5O5W - chains A and B; structure by X-ray diffraction, 1.70 A resolution.

# Chain A
Name: Molybdenum storage protein subunit alpha
From: Azotobacter vinelandii DJ
UniProtKB: P84308 (MOSA_AZOVD); residue numbers follow UniProt; this construct covers 1-276
Chain sequence (276 residues; each row starts with the number of its first residue):
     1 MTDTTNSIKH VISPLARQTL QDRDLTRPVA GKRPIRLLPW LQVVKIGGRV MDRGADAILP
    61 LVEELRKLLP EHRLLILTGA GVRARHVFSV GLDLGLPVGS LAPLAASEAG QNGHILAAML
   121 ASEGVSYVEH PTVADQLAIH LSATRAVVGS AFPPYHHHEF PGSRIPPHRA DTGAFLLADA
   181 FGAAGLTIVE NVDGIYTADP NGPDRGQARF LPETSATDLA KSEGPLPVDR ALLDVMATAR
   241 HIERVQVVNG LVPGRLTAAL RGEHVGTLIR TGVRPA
Not modelled in the structure: 1-32
Ion coordination: Mg2+: Glu-190, Pro-227 (together with ATP)
Ligand contacts:
  - 8M0 (bis(mu4-oxo)-tetrakis(mu3-oxo)-hexakis(mu2-oxo)-hexadecaoxo-octamolybdenum (VI)), molecule 1: Pro-103, Ala-106, Ser-107, Gly-110, Gln-111, His-114, Tyr-127, Glu-129, His-130, Pro-131, Ser-150, Phe-152, Pro-153, Pro-154, His-156
  - 8M0, molecule 2: Pro-154, Tyr-155, His-156, His-157, His-158
  - ATP (adenosine-5'-triphosphate): Lys-45, Gly-47, Gly-48, Arg-49, Val-50, Gly-79, Ala-80, Gly-81, Arg-85, Ala-170, Asp-171, Glu-190, Asn-191, Val-192, Gly-194, Ile-195, Tyr-196, Ala-198, Asp-199, Pro-200, Asn-201, Pro-225, Leu-226, Pro-227
  - M10 ((mu3-oxo)-tris(mu2-oxo)-nonakisoxo-trimolybdenum (VI)): Val-128, Thr-132, Gln-136, Ile-139, His-140
  - molybdenum atom (MO): Pro-103, His-156, His-157

# Chain B
Name: Molybdenum storage protein subunit beta
From: Azotobacter vinelandii DJ
UniProtKB: P84253 (MOSB_AZOVD); residues 1-270 here = UniProt positions 1-270
Chain sequence (270 residues; numbered 1 to 270; the number before each row is that of its first residue):
     1 MANSTAELEE LLMQRSLTDP QLQAAAAAAA DFRILPDATV IKIGGQSVID RGRAAVYPLV
    61 DEIVAARKNH KLLIGTGAGT RARHLYSIAA GLGLPAGVLA QLGSSVADQN AAMLGQLLAK
   121 HGIPVVGGAG LSAVPLSLAE VNAVVFSGMP PYKLWMRPAA EGVIPPYRTD AGCFLLAEQF
   181 GCKQMIFVKD EDGLYTANPK TSKDATFIPR ISVDEMKAKG LHDSILEFPV LDLLQSAQHV
   241 REVQVVNGLV PGNLTRALAG EHVGTIITAS
Not modelled in the structure: 1-3
Ligand contacts:
  - 8M0 (bis(mu4-oxo)-tetrakis(mu3-oxo)-hexakis(mu2-oxo)-hexadecaoxo-octamolybdenum (VI)): Val-126, Gly-127, Gly-128, Ala-129, Gly-130, Phe-146, Ser-147, Met-149, Pro-150, Pro-151, Lys-153, Leu-176, Phe-180
  - molybdenum atom (MO): Val-126, Ser-132, Pro-135

# How chain A and chain B interact
Pairs across the interface (85):
  Pro-34(A) with Gly-93(B)
  Ile-35(A) with Leu-92(B); Gly-93(B), hydrogen bond (backbone-backbone)
  Leu-37(A) with Leu-94(B), hydrophobic
  Arg-49(A) with Met-13(B), hydrogen bond (side chain-backbone)
  Val-82(A) with Met-13(B), hydrophobic
  Arg-85(A) with Leu-12(B), hydrogen bond (side chain-backbone); Met-13(B); Arg-15(B), hydrogen bond (side chain-backbone); Leu-17(B)
  His-86(A) with Met-13(B)
  Phe-88(A) with Leu-17(B), hydrophobic
  Ser-89(A) with Glu-9(B); Leu-12(B)
  Leu-92(A) with Ala-29(B)
  Asp-93(A) with Thr-5(B), hydrogen bond
  Leu-94(A) with Phe-32(B)
  Gly-95(A) with Ala-30(B); Asp-31(B); Phe-32(B), hydrogen bond (backbone-backbone)
  Pro-97(A) with Phe-32(B); Ile-34(B), hydrophobic; Gln-179(B)
  Gly-99(A) with Gln-179(B), hydrogen bond (backbone-side chain)
  Ser-100(A) with Ile-34(B); Gln-179(B), hydrogen bond
  His-130(A) with Trp-155(B)
  Ala-134(A) with Leu-154(B); Trp-155(B), hydrophobic
  Asp-135(A) with Gln-101(B), hydrogen bond
  Pro-153(A) with Trp-155(B)
  Pro-154(A) with Pro-151(B); Trp-155(B)
  Tyr-155(A) with Pro-151(B); Tyr-152(B), hydrophobic; Trp-155(B), hydrogen bond (side chain-backbone); Arg-157(B)
  His-157(A) with Leu-131(B); Gln-179(B), hydrogen bond
  His-158(A) with Pro-151(B); Tyr-152(B), hydrogen bond (backbone-side chain); Gly-172(B), hydrogen bond (side chain-backbone); Leu-175(B)
  Glu-159(A) with Leu-175(B)
  Phe-160(A) with Tyr-152(B); Arg-157(B); Tyr-167(B); Leu-233(B), hydrophobic
  Pro-161(A) with Leu-175(B); Glu-178(B); Leu-233(B); Ser-236(B); Ala-237(B), hydrophobic
  Gly-162(A) with Ser-236(B)
  Ser-163(A) with Gln-23(B), hydrogen bond
  Arg-164(A) with Ala-26(B); Ala-27(B); Ala-29(B), hydrogen bond (side chain-backbone); Ala-30(B), hydrogen bond (side chain-backbone)
  Ile-165(A) with Leu-22(B), hydrophobic; Gln-23(B); Ala-26(B), hydrophobic
  His-168(A) with Arg-157(B), hydrogen bond
  Arg-169(A) with Leu-17(B); Thr-18(B)
  Gly-173(A) with Trp-155(B)
  Leu-176(A) with Trp-155(B)
  Leu-177(A) with Leu-154(B), hydrophobic; Trp-155(B)
  Ala-180(A) with Pro-95(B); Leu-154(B)
  Phe-181(A) with Leu-154(B), hydrophobic
  Pro-225(A) with Thr-18(B); Asp-19(B)
  Leu-226(A) with Ser-16(B), hydrogen bond (backbone-side chain); Thr-18(B), hydrogen bond (backbone-side chain)
  Val-228(A) with Thr-18(B)
  Arg-230(A) with Thr-18(B)
  Asp-234(A) with Arg-157(B)
  Val-235(A) with Arg-157(B)
  Arg-240(A) with Pro-158(B); Ala-159(B), hydrogen bond (side chain-backbone); Ala-160(B); Glu-161(B); Gly-162(B), hydrogen bond (side chain-backbone)
Other interface residues (no listed pair), chain A (52 interface residues in all): Leu-96, Val-98, Val-133, Pro-203, Gly-224, Asp-229, Thr-238
Other interface residues (no listed pair), chain B (52 interface residues in all): Leu-8, Pro-20, Val-98, Pro-150, Met-156, Val-163, Leu-176, Phe-180, Gln-238, His-239

# Summary
The chain A/chain B interface involves 52 residues from each chain; the contacts include 21 hydrogen bonds.
Among the polar pairs are Arg-49(A)/Met-13(B), Arg-85(A)/Leu-12(B) and Arg-85(A)/Arg-15(B). ATP and compound
8M0 are bound between chain A and chain B.
Chain A is Molybdenum storage protein subunit alpha and chain B is Molybdenum storage protein subunit beta,
both from Azotobacter vinelandii DJ; the structure, Molybdenum storage protein room-temperature structure, was
determined by X-ray diffraction together with 5NM5, 5NQT and 5NQU from the same study.
